PDB entry 9B3E | X-ray diffraction, 2.00 A resolution | chain A

Chain A:
Protein: surface lipoprotein, PmSLP-1
From: Pasteurella multocida 36950
Notes: engineered mutation(s): E222A, K223A, and K224A
Amino-acid sequence (246 residues; row label = number of the first residue in the row):
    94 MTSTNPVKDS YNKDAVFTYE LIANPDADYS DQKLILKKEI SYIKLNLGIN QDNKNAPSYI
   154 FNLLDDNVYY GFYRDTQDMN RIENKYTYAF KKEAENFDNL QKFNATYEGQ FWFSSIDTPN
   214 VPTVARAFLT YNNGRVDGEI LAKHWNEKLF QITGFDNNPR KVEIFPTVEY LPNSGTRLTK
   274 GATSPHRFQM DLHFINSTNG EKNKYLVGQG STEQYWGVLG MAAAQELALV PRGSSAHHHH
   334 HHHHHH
Unresolved in the structure: 94-102, 319-339
Modified residues: Mse94, Mse172, Mse283, Mse314 (selenomethionine)

Overview:
Chain A is surface lipoprotein, PmSLP-1 (Pasteurella multocida 36950); the structure, Crystal structure of a
Slam-dependent surface lipoprotein, PmSLP, in Pasteurella multocida, was determined by X-ray diffraction (same
publication as 9B3H).
